Entry 4K3N (X-ray diffraction, 2.00 A resolution); this record covers chains A and D of the 6 polymer chains in the assembly.

== Chain A (and D) ==
Name: M17 leucyl aminopeptidase
Organism: Plasmodium falciparum 3D7
Notes: chain D of this document is another copy of the same molecule, construct and numbering; everything in this record applies to it too
UniProt: Q8IL11 (Q8IL11_PLAF7); residue numbers follow UniProt; this construct covers 84-605
Chain sequence (528 residues; row label = number of the first residue in the row):
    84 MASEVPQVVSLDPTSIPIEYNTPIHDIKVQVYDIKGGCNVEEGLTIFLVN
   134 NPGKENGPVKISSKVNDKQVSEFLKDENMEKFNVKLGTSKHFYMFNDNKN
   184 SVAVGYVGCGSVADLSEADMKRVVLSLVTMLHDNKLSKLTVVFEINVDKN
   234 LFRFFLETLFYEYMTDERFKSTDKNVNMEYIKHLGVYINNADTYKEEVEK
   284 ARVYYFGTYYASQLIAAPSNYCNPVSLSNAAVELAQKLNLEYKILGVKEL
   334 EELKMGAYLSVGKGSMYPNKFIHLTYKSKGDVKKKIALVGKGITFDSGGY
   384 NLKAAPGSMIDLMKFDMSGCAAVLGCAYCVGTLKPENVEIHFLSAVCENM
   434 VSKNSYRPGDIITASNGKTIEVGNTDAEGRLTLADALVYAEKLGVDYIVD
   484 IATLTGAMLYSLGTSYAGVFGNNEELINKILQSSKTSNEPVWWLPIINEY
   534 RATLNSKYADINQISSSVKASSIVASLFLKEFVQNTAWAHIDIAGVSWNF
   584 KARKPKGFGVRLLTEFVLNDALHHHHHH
Not modelled in the structure: 84, 604-611 (chain D: 84, 255-259, 604-611)
Sequence notes: engineered mutation Q152 (Asn in Q8IL11), Q515 (Asn in Q8IL11), Q546 (Asn in Q8IL11); expression tag (606-611)
Bound ions: Zn2+ site 1: K374, D379, D399, E461 (together with 1OT); Zn2+ site 2: D379, D459, E461 (together with 1OT)
Small-molecule neighbours:
  - 1OT ({(R)-amino[4-(1H-pyrazol-1-yl)phenyl]methyl}phosphonic acid): K374, D379, K386, M392, M396, F398, D399, D459, E461, T486, L487, T488, G489, L492, A577, F583
  - carbonate ion (CO3): K374, D459, A460, E461, G462, R463, L487
Swiss-Prot annotation at these positions:
  - region: N384 to S401 (L13 loop)
  - active site: K386, R463
  - binding site (a peptide): K374, D379, K386, D399, D459
  - binding site (Zn(2+)): K374, D379, D394, M396, D399, D459, E461
  - site: K386 (Essential for hexamer stabilization)

== Chain A / chain D interface ==
Residue-residue contacts (34; chain A residue first):
  F156(A) - Y176(D)
  F156(A) - F178(D)  hydrophobic
  N161(A) - F178(D)
  K164(A) - S184(D)
  F165(A) - Y176(D)
  S172(A) - D216(D)
  K173(A) - Y176(D)
  K173(A) - D216(D)  salt bridge
  K173(A) - N217(D)  hydrogen bond
  H174(A) - H174(D)
  H174(A) - F175(D)
  H174(A) - Y176(D)  hydrogen bond (backbone-backbone)
  F175(A) - F175(D)
  F175(A) - Y176(D)
  Y176(A) - E155(D)
  Y176(A) - F156(D)  hydrophobic
  Y176(A) - N161(D)
  Y176(A) - F175(D)  hydrophobic
  Y176(A) - Y176(D)  hydrogen bond (backbone-backbone)
  Y176(A) - M177(D)
  F178(A) - E155(D)
  T212(A) - K173(D)  hydrogen bond (backbone-side chain)
  M213(A) - K173(D)
  H215(A) - K173(D)  hydrogen bond (backbone-side chain)
  D216(A) - K164(D)
  D216(A) - F165(D)
  D216(A) - N166(D)  hydrogen bond
  D216(A) - K173(D)
  N217(A) - K164(D)  hydrogen bond
  N217(A) - F165(D)
  K218(A) - K164(D)  hydrogen bond (backbone-backbone)
  L219(A) - K164(D)
  N260(A) - N139(D)  hydrogen bond (side chain-backbone)
  N260(A) - N166(D)
Also at the interface, not in a pair above, chain A (20 interface residues in all): N166, A186
Also at the interface, not in a pair above, chain D (21 interface residues in all): Q152, E163, T171, K218, N260

== Overview ==
20 residues of chain A face 21 of chain D across their interface; the contacts include 9 hydrogen bonds and 1
salt bridge. Polar contacts include K173(A)-D216(D), K173(A)-N217(D) and T212(A)-K173(D). Bound to chain A:
carbonate ion and compound 1OT.
Both chains are M17 leucyl aminopeptidase (Plasmodium falciparum 3D7). Entry 4K3N (Phosphonic Arginine
Mimetics as Inhibitors of the M17 Aminopeptidases from Plasmodium falciparum) was determined by X-ray
diffraction (same publication as 4K5L, 4K5M, 4K5N, 4K5O and 4K5P).
